4BBC - chains C and D; structure by X-ray diffraction, 3.10 A resolution.

== Chain C (and D) ==
Name: N1L
Source organism: Vaccinia virus
Notes: chain D of this document is another copy of the same molecule, construct and numbering; everything in this record applies to it too
UniProtKB: Q49PX0 (Q49PX0_9POXV); residues 1-117 here = UniProt positions 1-117
Amino-acid sequence (125 residues; each row starts with the number of its first residue):
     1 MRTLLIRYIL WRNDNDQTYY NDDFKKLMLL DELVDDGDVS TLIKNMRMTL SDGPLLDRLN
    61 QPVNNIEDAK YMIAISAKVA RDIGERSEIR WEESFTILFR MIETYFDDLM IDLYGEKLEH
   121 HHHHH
Unresolved in the structure: 115-125 (chain D: 18-19, 115-125)
Sequence notes: expression tag (118-125); engineered mutation S40 (Cys in Q49PX0), Y71 (Arg in Q49PX0)
From the paper describing this entry:
  - mutagenesis - R58Y, Q61Y: unchanged binding to HA-tagged N1
  - mutagenesis - Q61Y: abolished binding to Bad
  - mutagenesis - Q61Y: abolished binding to Bid
  - mutagenesis - R71Y: unchanged binding to dimeric
  - mutagenesis - R71Y: unchanged binding to Bad
  - mutagenesis - R71Y: unchanged binding to Bid
  - mutagenesis - I6E: abolished binding to Rluc.N1
  - mutagenesis - I6E: unchanged binding to HA-tagged Bad
  - mutagenesis - I6E: abolished binding to dimeric
  - mutagenesis - I6E: decreased signaling

== How chain C and chain D interact ==
Residue-residue contacts - 33 pairs, chain C then chain D:
  R2(C) - I89(D)
  R2(C) - R90(D)
  R2(C) - E92(D)  salt bridge
  T3(C) - L10(D)
  I6(C) - I6(D)  hydrophobic
  I6(C) - L10(D)  hydrophobic
  R7(C) - L10(D)  hydrogen bond (side chain-backbone)
  R7(C) - W11(D)
  R7(C) - D14(D)  salt bridge
  R7(C) - D16(D)  salt bridge
  L10(C) - T3(D)
  L10(C) - I6(D)  hydrophobic
  L10(C) - R7(D)
  W11(C) - R7(D)
  D14(C) - R7(D)  salt bridge
  T18(C) - N21(D)
  Y19(C) - L4(D)
  Y19(C) - R7(D)
  Y19(C) - N21(D)  hydrogen bond
  Y19(C) - D23(D)
  Y19(C) - F24(D)  hydrophobic
  N21(C) - D16(D)  hydrogen bond
  I89(C) - R2(D)
  R90(C) - R2(D)
  R90(C) - E103(D)  salt bridge
  E92(C) - R2(D)  salt bridge
  E92(C) - E92(D)
  E92(C) - T96(D)
  E92(C) - F99(D)
  F95(C) - E92(D)
  T96(C) - E92(D)
  F99(C) - E92(D)
  E103(C) - R90(D)  salt bridge
Other interface residues (no listed pair), chain C (19 interface residues in all): D16, W91
Other interface residues (no listed pair), chain D (20 interface residues in all): W91, F95

== Overview ==
19 residues of chain C face 20 of chain D across their interface; the contacts include 3 hydrogen bonds and 7
salt bridges. Polar pairs include R2(C)-E92(D), R7(C)-D14(D) and R7(C)-D16(D). From the paper: Q61Y of chain C
abolishes binding to Bad; Q61Y of chain C abolishes binding to Bid; 4 substitutions were tested in all.
Chain C and chain D are both N1L (Vaccinia virus); the structure, The structure of vaccinia virus N1 R71Y
mutant, was determined by X-ray diffraction (same publication as 4BBB and 4BBD).
